PDB entry 7PBO | electron microscopy, 2.90 A resolution | chains D and E of the 10 polymer chains in the assembly

Chain D (and E):
Molecule: Holliday junction ATP-dependent DNA helicase RuvB
Source organism: Streptococcus thermophilus
Notes: EC 3.6.4.12; chain E of this document is another copy of the same molecule, construct and numbering; everything in this record applies to it too
UniProt: A0A2U2MES7 (A0A2U2MES7_STRTR); residues 19-333 here = UniProt positions 19-333
Sequence (315 residues; each row starts with the number of its first residue):
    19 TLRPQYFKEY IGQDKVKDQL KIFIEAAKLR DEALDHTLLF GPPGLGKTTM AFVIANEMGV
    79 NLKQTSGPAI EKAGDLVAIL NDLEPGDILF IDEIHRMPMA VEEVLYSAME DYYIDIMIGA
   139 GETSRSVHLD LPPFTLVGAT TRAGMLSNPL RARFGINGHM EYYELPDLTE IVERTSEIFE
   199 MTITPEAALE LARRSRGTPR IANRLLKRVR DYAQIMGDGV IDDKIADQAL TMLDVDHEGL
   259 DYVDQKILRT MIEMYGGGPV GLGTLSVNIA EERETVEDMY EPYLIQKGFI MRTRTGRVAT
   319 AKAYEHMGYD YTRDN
Not modelled in the structure: 332-333 (chain E: 331-333)
Residues lining bound ligands: ADP (adenosine-5'-diphosphate): T19, L20, P22, Y28, I29, G62, L63, G64, K65, T66, T67, Y181, P217, R218
What the authors report for this chain:
  - binding site for ADP: T66

How chain D and chain E interact:
Contacting residue pairs - 29 pairs, chain D then chain E:
  K33(D) with D252(E), salt bridge
  Q37(D) with M250(E), hydrogen bond (side chain-backbone)
  I40(D) with D229(E); M234(E), hydrophobic
  F41(D) with R226(E); L251(E), hydrophobic
  E43(D) with I233(E)
  A44(D) with D229(E); I233(E)
  R48(D) with R228(E); D229(E), salt bridge; Q232(E), hydrogen bond
  D53(D) with R226(E), salt bridge
  R160(D) with E290(E), salt bridge
  G162(D) with T293(E)
  R169(D) with M297(E)
  G173(D) with R222(E), hydrogen bond (backbone-side chain); R226(E)
  N175(D) with R222(E)
  H177(D) with Y260(E); V261(E)
  E179(D) with Y260(E), hydrogen bond
  I303(D) with T282(E); V285(E), hydrophobic; N286(E)
  Q304(D) with V285(E); N286(E)
  M309(D) with Y273(E), hydrophobic
  R310(D) with T282(E), hydrogen bond (backbone-side chain)
Other interface residues (no listed pair), chain D (25 interface residues in all): P60, M117, N166, F172, I174, P300
Other interface residues (no listed pair), chain E (27 interface residues in all): P61, P86, Y230, D259, M272, P277, V278, A288

Overview:
25 residues of chain D face 27 of chain E across their interface, with 5 hydrogen bonds and 4 salt bridges.
Among the polar pairs are K33(D)-D252(E), R48(D)-D229(E) and D53(D)-R226(E). Chain D binds ADP. From the
paper: a binding site for ADP at T66(D).
Both chains are Holliday junction ATP-dependent DNA helicase RuvB (Streptococcus thermophilus). Entry 7PBO
(RuvAB branch migration motor complexed to the Holliday junction - RuvB AAA+ state s4 [t2 dataset]) was
determined by electron microscopy together with 7PBL, 7PBM, 7PBN, 7PBP, 7PBQ, 7PBR and 3 further entries from
the same study.
